Entry 6NJJ (X-ray diffraction, 2.30 A resolution); this record covers chain A.

[Chain A]
Protein: cAMP-specific 3', 5'-cyclic phosphodiesterase 4D
Source organism: Homo sapiens
Notes: EC 3.1.4.53
UniProt: Q08499 (PDE4D_HUMAN), isoform Q08499-11; the construct has insertions or renumbered stretches relative to UniProt, so the offset changes along the chain: 244-582 = UniProt 319-657; 593-606 = UniProt 265-278
Amino-acid sequence (370 residues; row label = number of the first residue in the row):
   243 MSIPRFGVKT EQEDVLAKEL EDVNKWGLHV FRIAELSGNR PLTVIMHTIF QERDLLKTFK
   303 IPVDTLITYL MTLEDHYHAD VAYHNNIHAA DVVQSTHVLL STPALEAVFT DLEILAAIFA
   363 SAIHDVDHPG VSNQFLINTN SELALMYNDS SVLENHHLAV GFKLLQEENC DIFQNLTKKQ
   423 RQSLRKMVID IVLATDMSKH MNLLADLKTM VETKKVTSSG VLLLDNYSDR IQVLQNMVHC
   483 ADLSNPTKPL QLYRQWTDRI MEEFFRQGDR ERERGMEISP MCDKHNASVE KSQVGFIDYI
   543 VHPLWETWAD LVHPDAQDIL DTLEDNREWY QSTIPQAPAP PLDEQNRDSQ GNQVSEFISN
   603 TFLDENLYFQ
Disordered / not traced: 243-253, 460-462, 578-593, 607-612
Differences from the reference sequence: expression tag (243, 607-612); engineered mutation Ala-579 (Ser654 in Q08499), Ala-581 (Ser656 in Q08499); linker (583-592)
Bound ions: Zn2+ site 1: His-318 (together with bis-tris buffer); Zn2+ site 2: His-330, His-366, Asp-367, Asp-484; Mg2+ near Asp-367 (its only coordinating residue here)
Small-molecule neighbours: KR7 ((4-{[2-(3-chlorophenyl)-6-(trifluoromethyl)pyridin-4-yl]methyl}phenyl)acetic acid): Tyr-325, His-326, Ser-374, Met-439, Leu-485, Asn-487, Pro-488, Tyr-495, Trp-498, Thr-499, Ile-502, Met-503, Phe-506, Met-523, Ser-534, Gln-535, Phe-538, Phe-599, Ile-600, Thr-603, Phe-604
From the paper describing this entry:
  - binding site for KR7: Ser-374, Asn-375, Phe-599, Thr-603
  - specificity-determining residues: Phe-599

[In short]
Ligands of chain A: compound KR7. His-330, His-366, Asp-367 and Asp-484 coordinate Zn2+ site 2. The paper
reports a binding site for KR7 at Ser-374, Asn-375 and Phe-599 among others; the specificity determinant
Phe-599.
Chain A is cAMP-specific 3', 5'-cyclic phosphodiesterase 4D (Homo sapiens); the structure, Crystal Structure
of the PDE4D Catalytic Domain and UCR2 Regulatory Helix with BPN14770, was determined by X-ray diffraction
together with 6NJH and 6NJI from the same study.
